5T70 - chains A and G of the 4 polymer chains in the assembly; structure by X-ray diffraction, 2.10 A resolution.

Chain A:
Name: HLA class I histocompatibility antigen, B-57 alpha chain
From: Homo sapiens
UniProtKB: P18465 (1B57_HUMAN); residues 1-276 here correspond to UniProt positions 25-300 (UniProt number = residue number + 24)
Amino-acid sequence (276 residues; numbered 1 to 276; the number before each row is that of its first residue):
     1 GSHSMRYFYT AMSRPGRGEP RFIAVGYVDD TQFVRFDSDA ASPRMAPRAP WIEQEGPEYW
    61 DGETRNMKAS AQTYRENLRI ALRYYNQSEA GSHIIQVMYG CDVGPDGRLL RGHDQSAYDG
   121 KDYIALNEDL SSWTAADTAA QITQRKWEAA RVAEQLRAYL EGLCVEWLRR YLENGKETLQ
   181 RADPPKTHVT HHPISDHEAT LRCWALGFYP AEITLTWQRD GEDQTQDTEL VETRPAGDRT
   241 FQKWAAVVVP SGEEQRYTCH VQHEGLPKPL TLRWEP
Not modelled in the structure: 276
Disulfides: Cys101-Cys164, Cys203-Cys259

Chain G:
Name: Killer cell immunoglobulin-like receptor 3DL1
From: Homo sapiens
UniProtKB: P43629 (KI3L1_HUMAN); residues 1-299 here correspond to UniProt positions 22-320 (UniProt number = residue number + 21)
Amino-acid sequence (299 residues; row label = number of the first residue in the row):
     1 HMGGQDKPFL SAWPSAVVPR GGHVTLRCHY RHRFNNFMLY KEDRIHIPIF HGRIFQESFN
    61 MSPVTTAHAG NYTCRGSHPH SPTGWSAPSN PVVIMVTGNH RKPSLLAHPG PLVKSGERVI
   121 LQCWSDIMFE HFFLHKEGIS KDPSRLVGQI HDGVSKANFS IGPMMLALAG TYRCYGSVTH
   181 TPYQLSAPSD PLDIVVTGPY EKPSLSAQPG PKVQAGESVT LSCSSRSSYD MYHLSREGGA
   241 HERRLPAVRK VNRTFQADFP LGPATHGGTY RCFGSFRHSP YEWSDPSDPL LVSVTGNPS
Not modelled in the structure: 1-5, 43, 295-299
Disulfides: Cys28-Cys74, Cys123-Cys174, Cys223-Cys272
Small-molecule neighbours:
  - N-acetylglucosamine (NAG; 2-acetamido-2-deoxy-beta-D-glucopyranose), molecule 1: Glu42, Asn71, Thr73, Pro91, Val93, Tyr183
  - N-acetylglucosamine (NAG), molecule 2: His108, Ile120, Gln122, Lys156, Asn158
  - N-acetylglucosamine (NAG), molecule 3: Arg226, Lys250, Asn252, Thr254, Gln256
Swiss-Prot annotation at these positions:
  - glycosylation (N-linked (GlcNAc...) asparagine): Asn71, Asn158, Asn252
From the paper describing this entry:
  - mutagenesis - R277A: abolished binding to T3N complex
  - mutagenesis - R277A: increased binding to TW10 complex

How chain A and chain G interact:
Contacting residue pairs (37; chain A residue first):
  Pro15(A) with Trp13(G), hydrophobic; Arg27(G)
  Gly16(A) with Phe9(G); Ser11(G); Arg27(G); His29(G); Phe34(G)
  Arg17(A) with Phe9(G); His29(G); Phe34(G)
  Gly18(A) with Phe9(G)
  Gln72(A) with Met165(G); Ala167(G)
  Glu76(A) with Leu166(G)
  Arg79(A) with Lys141(G)
  Ile80(A) with Ser279(G)
  Arg83(A) with His278(G), hydrogen bond (side chain-backbone)
  Tyr84(A) with Arg277(G); His278(G)
  Glu89(A) with Trp13(G)
  Ile142(A) with Arg277(G); His278(G)
  Arg145(A) with Ser228(G), hydrogen bond (side chain-backbone); Asp230(G), salt bridge; Phe276(G)
  Lys146(A) with Tyr200(G); Phe276(G); Ser279(G); Glu282(G), salt bridge
  Ala149(A) with Tyr200(G); Glu201(G), hydrogen bond (backbone-backbone); Ser227(G); Phe276(G), hydrophobic
  Ala150(A) with Pro199(G), hydrophobic; Tyr200(G), hydrophobic
  Arg151(A) with Glu201(G), salt bridge; Ser227(G)
Other interface residues (no listed pair), chain A (19 interface residues in all): Glu19, Ala90
Other interface residues (no listed pair), chain G (23 interface residues in all): Ile139, Leu168

In short:
19 residues of chain A face 23 of chain G across their interface; the contacts include 3 hydrogen bonds and 3
salt bridges. Polar contacts include Arg145(A)-Asp230(G), Lys146(A)-Glu282(G) and Arg151(A)-Glu201(G). The
paper reports that R277A of chain G abolishes binding to T3N complex; R277A of chain G increases binding to
TW10 complex.
Here chain A is HLA class I histocompatibility antigen, B-57 alpha chain and chain G is Killer cell
immunoglobulin-like receptor 3DL1, both from Homo sapiens. Entry 5T70 (KIR3DL1 in complex with HLA-B*57:01
presenting TSNLQEQIGW) was determined by X-ray diffraction (same publication as 5T6W, 5T6X, 5T6Y and 5T6Z).
